Entry 9CQR (electron microscopy, 2.70 A resolution); this record covers chains A and C of the 4 polymer chains in the assembly.

== Chain A (and C) ==
Name: Hemoglobin subunit alpha
Organism: Homo sapiens
Notes: chain C of this document is another copy of the same molecule, construct and numbering; everything in this record applies to it too
UniProtKB: P69905 (HBA_HUMAN); residues 1-140 here correspond to UniProt positions 2-141 (UniProt number = residue number + 1)
Amino-acid sequence (140 residues; row label = number of the first residue in the row):
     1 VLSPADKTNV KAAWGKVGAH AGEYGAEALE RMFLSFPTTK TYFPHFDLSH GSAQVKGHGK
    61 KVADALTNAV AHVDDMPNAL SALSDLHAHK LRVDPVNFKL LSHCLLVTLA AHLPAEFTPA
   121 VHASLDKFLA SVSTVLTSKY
UniProt features mapped onto this chain:
  - binding site (O2): His58
  - binding site (heme b): His87
  - site: Thr8, Asn9 (Microbial infection: Cleavage), Lys11 (Not glycated), Ala13, Trp14 (Microbial infection: Cleavage), Tyr24, Gly25 (Microbial infection: Cleavage), Leu29, Glu30 (Microbial infection: Cleavage), His45, Phe46 (Microbial infection: Cleavage), Asp47, Leu48 (Microbial infection: Cleavage), Ser52, Ala53 (Microbial infection: Cleavage), Val55, Lys56 (Microbial infection: Cleavage), Lys56 (Not glycated), Gly59, Lys60 (Microbial infection: Cleavage), Lys60 (Not glycated), Lys90 (Not glycated), Leu91, Arg92 (Microbial infection: Cleavage), Lys99 (Not glycated), Leu106, Val107 (Microbial infection: Cleavage), Thr108, Leu109 (Microbial infection: Cleavage), Val121, His122 (Microbial infection: Cleavage), Ser133, Thr134 (Microbial infection: Cleavage)
  - modified residue: Ser3 (Phosphoserine), Lys7 (N6-succinyllysine), Thr8 (Phosphothreonine), Lys11 (N6-succinyllysine), Lys16 (N6-acetyllysine), Tyr24 (Phosphotyrosine), Ser35 (Phosphoserine), Lys40 (N6-succinyllysine), Ser49 (Phosphoserine), Ser102 (Phosphoserine), Thr108 (Phosphothreonine), Ser124 (Phosphoserine), Ser131 (Phosphoserine), Thr134 (Phosphothreonine), Thr137 (Phosphothreonine), Ser138 (Phosphoserine)
  - glycosylation (N-linked (Glc) (glycation) lysine): Lys7, Lys16, Lys40, Lys61
Metal / ion sites: heme Fe near His87 (its only coordinating residue here)
Small-molecule neighbours: heme (HEM): Met32, Thr39, Tyr42, Phe43, His45, Phe46, His58, Lys61, Val62, Ala65, Leu66, Leu83, Leu86, His87, Leu91, Val93, Asn97, Phe98, Leu101, Ser133, Leu136

== Interface between chain A and chain C ==
Contacting residue pairs (9; chain A residue first):
  Val1(A) with Ser138(C); Tyr140(C), hydrophobic
  Ser3(A) with Tyr140(C)
  Pro77(A) with Val1(C), hydrophobic
  Lys127(A) with Lys139(C), hydrogen bond (side chain-backbone)
  Ser138(A) with Val1(C)
  Lys139(A) with Lys127(C), hydrogen bond (backbone-side chain)
  Tyr140(A) with Val1(C); Ser3(C)
Interface residues without a listed pair, chain A (9 interface residues in all): Leu2, Val135
Interface residues without a listed pair, chain C (10 interface residues in all): Leu2, Pro4, Pro77, Val135

== Overview ==
9 residues of chain A and 10 residues of chain C are in contact; the contacts include 2 hydrogen bonds. Its
one hydrogen-bonded contact is Lys127(A)-Lys139(C). Ligands of chain A: heme. From UniProt: O2-binding residue
His58(A) and heme b-binding residue His87(A) on chain A.
Both chains are Hemoglobin subunit alpha (Homo sapiens). Entry 9CQR (Human metHb (C2 symmetry) obtained using
the SPT Labtech chameleon under Al's Oil) was determined by electron microscopy, deposited together with 9CQM,
9CQN, 9CQO, 9CQP, 9CQQ, 9CQS and 12 further entries.
